Entry 5DAV (X-ray diffraction, 1.80 A resolution); this record covers chain A.

# Chain A
Name: Phytanoyl-CoA dioxygenase family protein (AFU_orthologue AFUA_8G00230)
Organism: Aspergillus nidulans FGSC A4
UniProtKB: Q5AR53 (Q5AR53_EMENI); residues 2-308 here correspond to UniProt positions 110-416 (UniProt number = residue number + 108)
Sequence (308 residues; numbered 1 to 308; the number before each row is that of its first residue):
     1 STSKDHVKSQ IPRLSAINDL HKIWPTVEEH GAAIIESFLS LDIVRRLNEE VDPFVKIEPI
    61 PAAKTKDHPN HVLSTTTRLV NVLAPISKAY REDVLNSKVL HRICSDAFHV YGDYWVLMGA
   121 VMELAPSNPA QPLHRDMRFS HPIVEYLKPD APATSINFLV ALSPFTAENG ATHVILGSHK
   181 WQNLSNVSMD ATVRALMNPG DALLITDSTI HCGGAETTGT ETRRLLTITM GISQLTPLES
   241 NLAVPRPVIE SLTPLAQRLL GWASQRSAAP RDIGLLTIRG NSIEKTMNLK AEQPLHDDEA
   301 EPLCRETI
Not modelled in the structure: 1-7, 296-308
Sequence notes: expression tag (1)
Bound ions: Ni2+: H134, D136, H211 (together with 2-amino-2-hydroxymethyl-propane-1,3-diol)
Small-molecule neighbours: 4-Methoxydehydrocyclopeptin (58J): N70, V72, L73, S74, L79, M118, M122, Q131, P132, H134, D136, M137, R138, F139, N157, T227, T229, I273
UniProt features mapped onto this chain:
  - binding site (Fe cation): H134, D136, H211

# Overview
Chain A binds 4-Methoxydehydrocyclopeptin. The Ni2+ site is built by H134, D136 and H211. Curated annotation
(UniProt) lists 3 Fe cation-binding residues.
Chain A is Phytanoyl-CoA dioxygenase family protein (AFU_orthologue AFUA_8G00230) (Aspergillus nidulans FGSC
A4); the structure, Fe(II)/(alpha)ketoglutarate-dependent dioxygenase AsqJ in complex with
4-Methoxydehydrocyclopeptin, was determined by X-ray diffraction (same publication as 5DAP, 5DAQ, 5DAW and
5DAX).
